2BQR - chains A and T of the 3 polymer chains in the assembly; structure by X-ray diffraction, 2.37 A resolution.

== Chain A ==
Name: DNA polymerase IV
Source organism: Sulfolobus solfataricus
Notes: EC 2.7.7.7
UniProt: Q97W02 (DPO42_SULSO); residue numbers follow UniProt; this construct covers 1-352
Sequence (358 residues; each row starts with the number of its first residue; numbers below 1 keep their minus sign (His-5 is residue -5)):
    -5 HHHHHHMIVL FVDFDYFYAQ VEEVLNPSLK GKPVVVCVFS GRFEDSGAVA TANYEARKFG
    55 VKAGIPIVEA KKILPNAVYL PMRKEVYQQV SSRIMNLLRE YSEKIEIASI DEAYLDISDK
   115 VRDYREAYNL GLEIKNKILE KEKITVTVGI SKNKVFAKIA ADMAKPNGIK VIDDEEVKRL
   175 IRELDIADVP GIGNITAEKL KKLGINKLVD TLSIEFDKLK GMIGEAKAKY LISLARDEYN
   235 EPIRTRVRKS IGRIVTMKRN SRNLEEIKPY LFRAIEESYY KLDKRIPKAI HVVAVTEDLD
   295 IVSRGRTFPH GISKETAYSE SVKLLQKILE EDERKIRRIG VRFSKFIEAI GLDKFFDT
Not modelled in the structure: -5 to 0, 342-352
Bound ions: Ca2+ site 1: Asp7, Asp105, Glu106 (together with 2'-deoxyadenosine 5'-triphosphate); Ca2+ site 2: Asp7, Phe8, Asp105 (together with 2'-deoxyadenosine 5'-triphosphate); Ca2+ site 3: Ala181, Ile186
Ligand contacts: 2'-deoxyadenosine 5'-triphosphate (DTP): Asp7, Phe8, Asp9, Tyr10, Phe11, Tyr12, Ala44, Thr45, Arg51, Ala57, Gly58, Ile104, Asp105, Lys159
UniProt features mapped onto this chain:
  - active site: Glu106
  - binding site (Mg(2+)): Asp7, Asp105
  - site: Tyr12 (Substrate discrimination)
  - mutagenesis: Asp105 to Glu106 (Loss of function), Glu342 to Thr352 (Almost complete loss of interaction with PCNA)

== Chain T ==
Molecule: 18-nt DNA strand
Sequence (18 nucleotides; each row starts with the number of its first residue):
     1 TCATXGAATC CTTCCCCC
Not modelled in the structure: 1
Modified positions: GNE (1,N2-ethenoguanine) at position 5

== Interface between chain A and chain T ==
Pairs across the interface (40):
  Val32(A) - DT4(T)  phosphate contact
  Val32(A) - GNE_5(T)  sugar contact
  Phe37(A) - DC2(T)  phosphate contact
  Phe37(A) - DA3(T)  phosphate contact
  Ser40(A) - DA3(T)  phosphate contact
  Gly41(A) - DA3(T)  hydrogen bond to the phosphate
  Gly41(A) - DT4(T)  sugar contact
  Ala42(A) - DT4(T)  sugar contact
  Gly58(A) - DT4(T)  base contact
  Pro60(A) - DC2(T)  base contact
  Pro60(A) - DA3(T)  sugar contact
  Gly218(A) - DC11(T)  phosphate contact
  Glu219(A) - DC11(T)  hydrogen bond to the phosphate
  Ala220(A) - DC10(T)  phosphate contact
  Ala220(A) - DC11(T)  hydrogen bond to the phosphate
  Arg238(A) - DT9(T)  salt bridge to the phosphate
  Arg240(A) - DA8(T)  hydrogen bond to the phosphate
  Arg240(A) - DT9(T)  salt bridge to the phosphate
  Arg242(A) - DA7(T)  salt bridge to the phosphate
  Arg242(A) - DA8(T)  salt bridge to the phosphate
  Lys243(A) - DA8(T)  hydrogen bond to the phosphate
  Lys243(A) - DT9(T)  salt bridge to the phosphate
  Ser244(A) - DA7(T)  phosphate contact
  Ser244(A) - DA8(T)  phosphate contact
  Ile245(A) - DA7(T)  phosphate contact
  Gly246(A) - DA7(T)  hydrogen bond to the phosphate
  Arg247(A) - DG6(T)  salt bridge to the phosphate
  Ile248(A) - GNE_5(T)  phosphate contact
  Ile248(A) - DG6(T)  phosphate contact
  Thr250(A) - GNE_5(T)  hydrogen bond to the phosphate
  Lys275(A) - DG6(T)  phosphate contact
  Lys275(A) - DA7(T)  salt bridge to the phosphate
  Leu293(A) - DA3(T)  base contact
  Leu293(A) - DT4(T)  phosphate contact
  Arg331(A) - DA3(T)  salt bridge to the phosphate
  Arg331(A) - DT4(T)  salt bridge to the phosphate
  Arg332(A) - DT4(T)  phosphate contact
  Arg332(A) - GNE_5(T)  salt bridge to the phosphate
  Arg336(A) - DG6(T)  sugar contact
  Arg336(A) - DA7(T)  salt bridge to the phosphate
Also at the interface, not in a pair above, chain A (30 interface residues in all): Ser34, Lys78, Lys221, Val241, Val249

== Summary ==
The interface between chain A and chain T involves 30 residues on one side and 10 on the other; the contacts
include 7 hydrogen bonds and 11 salt bridges. Polar contacts include Gly41(A)-DA3(T), Glu219(A)-DC11(T) and
Ala220(A)-DC11(T). Chain A binds 2'-deoxyadenosine 5'-triphosphate.
Here chain A is DNA polymerase IV (Sulfolobus solfataricus) and chain T is an 18-nt DNA strand. Entry 2BQR
(DNA Adduct Bypass Polymerization by Sulfolobus solfataricus Dpo4. Analysis and Crystal Structures of Multiple
Base-Pair Substitution ...) was determined by X-ray diffraction, deposited together with 2BQU, 2BR0 and 2BQ3.
